4V2S - chains D and Q of the 7 polymer chains in the assembly; structure by X-ray diffraction, 3.48 A resolution.

[Chain D]
Protein: RNA-binding protein hfq
From: Escherichia coli
UniProtKB: P0A6X3 (HFQ_ECOLI); numbering as in UniProt (aligned over 1-102)
Chain sequence (102 residues; numbered 1 to 102; the number before each row is that of its first residue):
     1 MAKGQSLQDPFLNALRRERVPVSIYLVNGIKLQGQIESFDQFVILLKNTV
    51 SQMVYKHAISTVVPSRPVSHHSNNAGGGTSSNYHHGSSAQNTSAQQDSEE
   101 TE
Not modelled in the structure: 1, 73-102
From the paper describing this entry:
  - binding site for RYDC (chain Q): Gly4, Gln5, Gln8, Pro10, Asn13, Arg16, Arg17, Arg19, Pro21, Tyr25, Ile30, Gln33, Gln35, Phe39, Gln41, Phe42, Thr49, Lys56, His57, Arg66, His71
  - mutagenesis - R19A/P21A/Q33A/Q35A/T49A/R66A: unchanged binding to cfa
  - mutagenesis - R19A/P21A/Q33A/Q35A/T49A/R66A: abolished binding to Hfq/RydC to cfa

[Chain Q]
Molecule: RYDC
Sequence (65 nucleotides; row label = number of the first residue in the row):
     1 UUCCGAUGUAGACCCGUCCUCCUUCGCCUGCGUCACGGGUCCUGGUUAGA
    51 CGCAGGCGUUUUCUG
Not modelled in the structure: 1-5, 20-21

[Interface between chain D and chain Q]
Residue-residue contacts - 20 pairs, chain D then chain Q:
  Lys3(D) with G58(Q), hydrogen bond to the base; U59(Q), salt bridge to the phosphate
  Gly4(D) with G58(Q), base contact
  Gln5(D) with C25(Q), hydrogen bond to the base
  Ser6(D) with C25(Q), base contact
  Asp9(D) with U24(Q), sugar contact; C25(Q), sugar contact
  Pro10(D) with C25(Q), phosphate contact
  Asn13(D) with U24(Q), hydrogen bond to the base; C25(Q), phosphate contact
  Arg16(D) with U23(Q), salt bridge to the phosphate; U24(Q), salt bridge to the phosphate
  Arg17(D) with U24(Q), phosphate contact
  Arg19(D) with C22(Q), base contact
  Ser38(D) with U23(Q), base contact; U24(Q), base contact
  Phe39(D) with U24(Q), stacking on the base
  Phe42(D) with G65(Q), stacking on the base
  Tyr55(D) with G65(Q), sugar contact
  His57(D) with G65(Q), hydrogen bond to the phosphate

[Overview]
The interface between chain D and chain Q involves 15 residues on one side and 7 on the other; the contacts
include 4 hydrogen bonds, 3 salt bridges and 2 aromatic stacking contacts. Among the polar pairs are
Lys3(D)-G58(Q), Gln5(D)-C25(Q) and Asn13(D)-U24(Q). From the paper: a binding site for RYDC (chain Q) at
Gly4(D), Gln5(D) and Gln8(D) among others; R19A/P21A/Q33A/Q35A/T49A/R66A of chain D abolish binding to
Hfq/RydC to cfa.
Here chain D is RNA-binding protein hfq (Escherichia coli) and chain Q is RYDC. Entry 4V2S (Crystal structure
of Hfq in complex with the sRNA RydC) was determined by X-ray diffraction.
